PDB entry 1JTH | X-ray diffraction, 2.00 A resolution | chains A and B of the 4 polymer chains in the assembly

[Chain A]
Name: SNAP25
Source organism: Rattus norvegicus
Notes: fragment: N-terminal SNARE motif
Reference sequence: P60881 (SNP25_RAT); residue numbers follow UniProt; this construct covers 1-82
Sequence (82 residues; each row starts with the number of its first residue):
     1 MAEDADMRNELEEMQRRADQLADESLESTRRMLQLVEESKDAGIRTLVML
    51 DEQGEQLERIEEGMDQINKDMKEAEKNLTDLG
Unresolved in the structure: 1-10, 73-82

[Chain B]
Name: syntaxin 1a
Source organism: Rattus norvegicus
Notes: fragment: H3, SNARE motif
Reference sequence: P32851 (STX1A_RAT); numbering as in UniProt (aligned over 191-267)
Sequence (77 residues; each row starts with the number of its first residue):
   191 ALSEIETRHSEIIKLENSIRELHDMFMDMAMLVESQGEMIDRIEYNVEHA
   241 VDYVERAVSDTKKAVKYQSKARRKKIM
Unresolved in the structure: 258-267
Curated features (UniProtKB/Swiss-Prot):
  - site: K253, A254 (Microbial infection: Cleavage)
  - cross-link (Glycyl lysine isopeptide (Lys-Gly)): K252 (interchain with G-Cter in SUMO), K253 (interchain with G-Cter in SUMO), K256 (interchain with G-Cter in SUMO)

[How chain A and chain B interact]
Pairs across the interface (44; chain A residue first):
  A22(A) - R198(B)  hydrogen bond (backbone-side chain)
  D23(A) - R198(B)  salt bridge
  L26(A) - R198(B)
  L26(A) - E201(B)
  T29(A) - E201(B)
  T29(A) - I202(B)
  R30(A) - T197(B)
  R30(A) - E201(B)  salt bridge
  M32(A) - L205(B)  hydrophobic
  L33(A) - E201(B)
  L33(A) - L205(B)  hydrophobic
  V36(A) - L205(B)  hydrophobic
  V36(A) - S208(B)
  V36(A) - I209(B)  hydrophobic
  S39(A) - L212(B)
  K40(A) - S208(B)
  K40(A) - E211(B)  salt bridge
  K40(A) - L212(B)
  K40(A) - M215(B)
  G43(A) - M215(B)
  I44(A) - M215(B)  hydrophobic
  T46(A) - M219(B)
  L47(A) - M215(B)  hydrophobic
  L47(A) - M219(B)  hydrophobic
  L47(A) - L222(B)  hydrophobic
  L50(A) - M219(B)  hydrophobic
  L50(A) - Q226(B)  hydrogen bond (backbone-side chain)
  D51(A) - L222(B)
  Q53(A) - Q226(B)
  G54(A) - Q226(B)
  L57(A) - Q226(B)
  L57(A) - M229(B)
  L57(A) - I233(B)
  E58(A) - M229(B)
  I60(A) - I233(B)  hydrophobic
  E61(A) - M229(B)
  E61(A) - R232(B)  salt bridge
  E61(A) - I233(B)
  M64(A) - N236(B)
  M64(A) - V237(B)  hydrophobic
  M64(A) - A240(B)  hydrophobic
  D65(A) - N236(B)
  N68(A) - N236(B)
  N68(A) - A240(B)
Also at the interface, not in a pair above, chain A (27 interface residues in all): I67, M71
Also at the interface, not in a pair above, chain B (25 interface residues in all): K204, D218, V223, I230, H239, Y243

[In short]
The interface between chain A and chain B involves 27 residues on one side and 25 on the other; the contacts
include 2 hydrogen bonds and 4 salt bridges. Polar pairs include D23(A)-R198(B), R30(A)-E201(B) and
K40(A)-E211(B).
Here chain A is SNAP25 and chain B is syntaxin 1a, both from Rattus norvegicus. Entry 1JTH (Crystal structure
and biophysical properties of a complex between the N-terminal region of SNAP25 and the ...) was determined by
X-ray diffraction.
